PDB entry 4J2L | X-ray diffraction, 3.15 A resolution | chains A and C

[Chain A]
Name: Ataxin-1
Organism: Homo sapiens
Notes: fragment: AXH domain
Reference sequence: P54253 (ATX1_HUMAN); residues 563-689 here correspond to UniProt positions 562-688 (UniProt number = residue number - 1)
Chain sequence (129 residues; numbered 561 to 689; the number before each row is that of its first residue):
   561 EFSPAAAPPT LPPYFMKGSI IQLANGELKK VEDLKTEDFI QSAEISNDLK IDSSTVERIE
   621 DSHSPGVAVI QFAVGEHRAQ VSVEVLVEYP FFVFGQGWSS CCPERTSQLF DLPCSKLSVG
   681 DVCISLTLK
Disordered / not traced: 561-568
Sequence notes: expression tag (561-562)
Curated features (UniProtKB/Swiss-Prot):
  - cross-link: K610 (Glycyl lysine isopeptide (Lys-Gly) (interchain with G-Cter in SUMO))
What the authors report for this chain:
  - mutagenesis - S602D, L686E: unchanged binding to Protein capicua homolog (chain C)
  - mutagenesis - V591A/S602D, V591A/L686E, S602D/L686E: abolished binding to Protein capicua homolog (chain C)
  - mutagenesis - S602D/L686E: abolished binding to endogenous CIC

[Chain C]
Name: Protein capicua homolog
Organism: Homo sapiens
Reference sequence: Q96RK0 (CIC_HUMAN); residues 21-48 here = UniProt positions 21-48
Chain sequence (28 residues; each row starts with the number of its first residue):
    21 MFVWTNVEPR SVAVFPWHSL VPFLAPSQ
Disordered / not traced: 46-48

[Interface between chain A and chain C]
Pairs across the interface - 39 pairs, chain A then chain C:
  P573(A) - F35(C)  hydrophobic
  Y574(A) - F35(C)  hydrophobic
  Y574(A) - S39(C)
  Y574(A) - L40(C)  hydrophobic
  F575(A) - L40(C)
  I580(A) - V34(C)
  I580(A) - F35(C)  hydrogen bond (backbone-backbone)
  I581(A) - F35(C)
  I581(A) - W37(C)  hydrophobic
  I581(A) - L40(C)  hydrophobic
  Q582(A) - V34(C)
  Q582(A) - F35(C)  hydrogen bond (backbone-backbone)
  Q582(A) - P36(C)
  Q582(A) - W37(C)  hydrogen bond (backbone-backbone)
  L583(A) - W37(C)
  L588(A) - V34(C)  hydrophobic
  L594(A) - L40(C)  hydrophobic
  F599(A) - W37(C)
  S602(A) - W37(C)
  A603(A) - W37(C)
  L609(A) - H38(C)
  D612(A) - L44(C)
  V634(A) - L44(C)  hydrophobic
  Y649(A) - L40(C)
  Y649(A) - P42(C)
  W658(A) - L40(C)
  I684(A) - V41(C)
  I684(A) - P42(C)
  S685(A) - V41(C)
  S685(A) - P42(C)
  S685(A) - L44(C)
  L686(A) - H38(C)
  L686(A) - V41(C)
  L686(A) - P42(C)  hydrogen bond (backbone-backbone)
  L686(A) - F43(C)
  L686(A) - L44(C)  hydrogen bond (backbone-backbone)
  T687(A) - F43(C)
  T687(A) - L44(C)  hydrogen bond (side chain-backbone)
  L688(A) - F43(C)  hydrophobic
Also at the interface, not in a pair above, chain A (25 interface residues in all): A584, S606, S614
Also at the interface, not in a pair above, chain C (12 interface residues in all): V32
Interface features reported in the paper:
  - interface residues, chain A: I580(A), L588(A), V634(A), Y649(A)
  - interface residues, chain C: V32(C), V34(C)
  - hot spots on chain C (mutagenesis) - W37A, L40S: decreased binding to Ataxin-1 (chain A)

[Summary]
Chain A and chain C form an interface of 25 and 12 residues respectively; the contacts include 6 hydrogen
bonds. Among the polar pairs are T687(A)-L44(C), I580(A)-F35(C) and Q582(A)-F35(C). The paper reports that
V591A/S602D, V591A/L686E and S602D/L686E of chain A abolish binding to Protein capicua homolog (chain C);
interface residues I580(A), L588(A) and V32(C) among others; 7 substitutions were tested in all.
Chain A is Ataxin-1 and chain C is Protein capicua homolog, both from Homo sapiens; the structure, Crystal
Structure of AXH domain complexed with Capicua, was determined by X-ray diffraction, deposited together with
4J2J.
